5M13 - chains A and B; structure by X-ray diffraction, 1.37 A resolution.

== Chain A ==
Protein: Maltose-binding periplasmic protein
From: Escherichia coli
UniProt: P0AEX9 (MALE_ECOLI); residues 1-366 here correspond to UniProt positions 27-392 (UniProt number = residue number + 26)
Amino-acid sequence (373 residues; row label = number of the first residue in the row; numbers below 1 keep their minus sign (Gly-2 is residue -2)):
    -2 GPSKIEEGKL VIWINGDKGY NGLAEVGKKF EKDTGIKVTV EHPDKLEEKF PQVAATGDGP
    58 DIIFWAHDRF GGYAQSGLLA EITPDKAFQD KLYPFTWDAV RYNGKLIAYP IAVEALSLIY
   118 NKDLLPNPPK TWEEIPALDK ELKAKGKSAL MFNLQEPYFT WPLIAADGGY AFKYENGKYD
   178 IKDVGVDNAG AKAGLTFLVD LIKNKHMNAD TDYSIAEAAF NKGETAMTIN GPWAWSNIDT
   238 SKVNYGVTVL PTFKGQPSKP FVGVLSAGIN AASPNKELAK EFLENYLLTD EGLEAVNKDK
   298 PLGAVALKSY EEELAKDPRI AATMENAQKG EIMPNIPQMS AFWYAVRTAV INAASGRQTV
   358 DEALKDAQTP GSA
Not modelled in the structure: -2 to 0, 367-370
Differences from the reference sequence: expression tag (-2 to 0, 367-370)

== Chain B ==
Protein: synthetic Nanobody L2_C06 (a-MBP#2)
From: synthetic construct
Notes: antibody fragment or engineered binder
Amino-acid sequence (126 residues; row label = number of the first residue in the row; numbering starts at 0):
     0 SQVQLVESGG GSVQAGGSLR LSCVASGDIK YISYLGWFRQ APGKEREGVA ALYTSTGRTY
    60 YADSVKGRFT VSLDNAKNTV YLQMNSLKPE DTALYYCAAA EWGSQSPLTQ WFYRYWGQGT
   120 QVTVSA
Disulfide bonds: Cys22-Cys96

== Interface between chain A and chain B ==
Pairs across the interface (19; chain A residue first):
  Pro91(A) with Ser11(B); Val12(B); Gln13(B); Ser124(B)
  Phe92(A) with Ser11(B), hydrogen bond (backbone-side chain); Ser124(B)
  Asp95(A) with Ser124(B), hydrogen bond
  Ala163(A) with Pro41(B)
  Asp164(A) with Pro41(B); Gly42(B), hydrogen bond (side chain-backbone)
  Gly165(A) with Pro41(B)
  Gly252(A) with Leu93(B)
  Gln253(A) with Gln39(B), hydrogen bond (side chain-backbone); Ala40(B); Pro41(B); Leu93(B)
  Gln325(A) with Gly10(B); Ser11(B); Thr122(B), hydrogen bond
Other interface residues (no listed pair), chain A (14 interface residues in all): Tyr90, Arg98, Asn173, Pro254, Lys326
Other interface residues (no listed pair), chain B (15 interface residues in all): Tyr95, Gln117, Gln120, Ala125

== Summary ==
Chain A and chain B form an interface of 14 and 15 residues respectively, with 5 hydrogen bonds. Polar
contacts include Phe92(A)-Ser11(B), Asp95(A)-Ser124(B) and Asp164(A)-Gly42(B).
Chain A is Maltose-binding periplasmic protein (Escherichia coli) and chain B is synthetic Nanobody L2_C06
(a-MBP#2) (synthetic construct); the structure, Synthetic nanobody in complex with MBP, was determined by
X-ray diffraction (same publication as 5M14 and 5M15).
